Entry 3C6M (X-ray diffraction, 2.45 A resolution); this record covers chains A and B.

== Chain A (and B) ==
Name: Spermine synthase
Source organism: Homo sapiens
Notes: EC 2.5.1.22; chain B of this document is another copy of the same molecule, construct and numbering; everything in this record applies to it too
UniProtKB: P52788 (SPSY_HUMAN); numbering as in UniProt (aligned over 5-366)
Sequence (381 residues; each row starts with the number of its first residue; numbers below 1 keep their minus sign (Met-14 is residue -14)):
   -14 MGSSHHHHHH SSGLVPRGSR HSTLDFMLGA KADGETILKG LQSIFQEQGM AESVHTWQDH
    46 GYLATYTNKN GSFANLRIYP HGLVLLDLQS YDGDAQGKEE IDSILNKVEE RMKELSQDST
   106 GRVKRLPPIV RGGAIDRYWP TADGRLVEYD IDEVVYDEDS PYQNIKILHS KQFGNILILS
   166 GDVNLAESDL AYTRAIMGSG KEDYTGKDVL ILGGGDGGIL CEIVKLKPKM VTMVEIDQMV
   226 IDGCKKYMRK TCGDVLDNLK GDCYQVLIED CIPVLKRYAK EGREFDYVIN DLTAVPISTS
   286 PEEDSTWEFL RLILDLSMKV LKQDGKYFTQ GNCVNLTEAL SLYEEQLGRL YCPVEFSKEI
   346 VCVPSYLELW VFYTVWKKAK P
Not modelled in the structure: -14 to 3, 15-17, 77-86, 102-107, 285-290, 365-366 (chain B: -14 to 3, 15-19, 76-81, 102-106, 286-289, 366)
Sequence notes: expression tag (-14 to 4)
UniProt features mapped onto this chain:
  - active site: Asp276 (Proton acceptor)
  - binding site (S-adenosyl 3-(methylsulfanyl)propylamine): Gln148, Glu220, Asp255, Cys256
  - binding site (spermidine): Tyr177, Asp201, Tyr351, Glu353
  - modified residue: Ser57 (Phosphoserine)
  - natural variant: Gly56 (G56S: In MRXSSR), Phe58 (F58L: In MRXSSR), Gly67 (G67E: In MRXSSR), Val132 (V132G: In MRXSSR), Tyr328 (Y328C: In MRXSSR)
  - mutagenesis: Asp201 (D201A/N: 100,000-fold decrease in catalytic efficiency), Asp276 (D276N: 200,000-fold decrease in catalytic efficiency), Glu353 (E353Q: 800-fold decrease in catalytic efficiency)
Residues lining bound ligands:
  - 5'-deoxy-5'-methylthioadenosine (MTA): Gln148, Leu162, Leu164, Asn169, Gly198, Gly199, Gly200, Asp201, Val219, Glu220, Ile221, Asp222, Val225, Glu254, Asp255, Cys256, Asp276, Leu277, Thr278, Pro281, Ile282
  - spermine (SPM): Trp124, Pro125, Thr126, Ala127, Val132, Tyr134, Asp167, Val168, Asn169, Leu170, Tyr177, Asp201, Asp276, Leu277, Thr278, Ala279, Gln315, Ser350, Tyr351, Glu353, Trp355
Reported in the primary citation:
  - binding site for spermine: Leu170, Tyr177, Asp201, Asp276, Gln315, Tyr351, Glu353
  - catalytic residues: Asp201 (proposed by the authors, not directly observed)
  - mutagenesis - D276N (>200,000-fold): decreased catalytic activity on SPD
  - mutagenesis - E353Q (800-fold): decreased catalytic activity
  - mutagenesis - D201A (>100,000-fold), D201N (>100,000-fold): decreased catalytic activity on dcAdoMet

== How chain A and chain B interact ==
Residue-residue contacts - 114 pairs, chain A then chain B:
  Ser4(A) with Tyr64(B), hydrogen bond (backbone-side chain); Leu68(B)
  His6(A) with His6(B); Asp72(B), salt bridge
  Thr8(A) with Arg116(B)
  Leu9(A) with Arg116(B)
  Asp10(A) with Arg116(B), salt bridge
  Met12(A) with Gly117(B)
  His40(A) with Thr52(B), hydrogen bond
  Trp42(A) with Thr52(B); Asn53(B), hydrogen bond (side chain-backbone); Lys54(B); Gly56(B)
  His45(A) with Lys54(B); Asn55(B), hydrogen bond (side chain-backbone); Gly56(B)
  Leu48(A) with Thr50(B); Thr52(B); Phe58(B), hydrophobic
  Thr50(A) with Leu48(B)
  Thr52(A) with His40(B), hydrogen bond
  Asn53(A) with Trp42(B), hydrogen bond (backbone-side chain)
  Lys54(A) with Trp42(B); His45(B), hydrogen bond (backbone-side chain)
  Asn55(A) with His45(B)
  Gly56(A) with Trp42(B); Arg62(B), hydrogen bond (backbone-side chain)
  Ser57(A) with Trp42(B)
  Phe58(A) with Leu48(B), hydrophobic; Asn60(B); Arg62(B)
  Asn60(A) with Phe58(B); Asn60(B), hydrogen bond
  Arg62(A) with Gly56(B), hydrogen bond (side chain-backbone); Phe58(B)
  Tyr64(A) with Ser4(B), hydrogen bond (side chain-backbone); Gln74(B); Ser75(B)
  Leu68(A) with Ser4(B); Arg116(B)
  Leu70(A) with Gln74(B); Arg116(B)
  Leu71(A) with Arg116(B), hydrogen bond (backbone-side chain)
  Asp72(A) with His6(B), salt bridge; Arg116(B), salt bridge
  Gln74(A) with Tyr64(B), hydrogen bond; Leu70(B)
  Tyr76(A) with His45(B), hydrogen bond; Tyr64(B), hydrophobic; Pro65(B); His66(B)
  Lys109(A) with Asp121(B), salt bridge; Tyr123(B), hydrogen bond (side chain-backbone); Trp124(B)
  Leu111(A) with Tyr123(B), hydrophobic
  Pro112(A) with Pro125(B); Gly129(B); Leu131(B)
  Ile114(A) with Ile114(B), hydrophobic; Leu131(B), hydrophobic
  Arg116(A) with Thr8(B); Leu9(B); Asp10(B), salt bridge; Leu70(B); Leu71(B), hydrogen bond (side chain-backbone); Asp72(B), salt bridge
  Gly117(A) with Asp10(B); Met12(B); Leu68(B)
  Asp121(A) with Lys109(B), salt bridge
  Arg122(A) with Arg130(B)
  Tyr123(A) with Lys109(B), hydrogen bond (backbone-side chain); Leu111(B), hydrophobic
  Trp124(A) with Lys109(B)
  Pro125(A) with Leu111(B), hydrophobic; Pro112(B)
  Gly129(A) with Pro112(B)
  Arg130(A) with Pro112(B); Arg122(B); Glu133(B), hydrogen bond (side chain-backbone); Tyr134(B); Asp135(B); Gln157(B)
  Leu131(A) with Leu111(B), hydrophobic; Pro112(B); Ile114(B), hydrophobic; Leu131(B); Val132(B); Glu133(B), hydrogen bond (backbone-backbone)
  Val132(A) with Leu131(B); Val132(B), hydrophobic
  Glu133(A) with Arg130(B), hydrogen bond (backbone-side chain); Leu131(B), hydrogen bond (side chain-backbone)
  Tyr134(A) with Arg130(B)
  Asp135(A) with Arg130(B); Asn320(B), hydrogen bond
  Asp142(A) with Arg107(B), salt bridge
  Lys151(A) with Arg107(B)
  Lys156(A) with Asn320(B)
  Gln157(A) with Arg130(B); Asn320(B); Glu353(B); Leu354(B), hydrogen bond (side chain-backbone)
  Phe158(A) with Leu354(B), hydrophobic
  Asn320(A) with Asp135(B), hydrogen bond; Lys156(B), hydrogen bond (backbone-side chain); Gln157(B), hydrogen bond (side chain-backbone)
  Cys347(A) with Cys347(B), hydrophobic; Pro349(B), hydrophobic
  Pro349(A) with Cys347(B), hydrophobic
  Leu352(A) with Leu352(B), hydrophobic
  Glu353(A) with Gln157(B)
  Leu354(A) with Gln157(B), hydrogen bond (backbone-side chain); Phe158(B), hydrophobic
Also at the interface, not in a pair above, chain A (61 interface residues in all): Ser75, Asp128, Asn149, Val319, Thr322
Also at the interface, not in a pair above, chain B (60 interface residues in all): Asp44, Ser57, Asp128, Val319

== In short ==
The interface between chain A and chain B involves 61 residues on one side and 60 on the other, with 27
hydrogen bonds and 9 salt bridges. Polar pairs include His6(A)-Asp72(B), Asp10(A)-Arg116(B) and
Asp72(A)-Arg116(B). From the paper: the catalytic residue Asp201(A); D201A and D201N of chain A reduce
catalytic activity on dcAdoMet; 4 substitutions were tested in all.
Both chains are Spermine synthase (Homo sapiens). Entry 3C6M (Crystal structure of human spermine synthase in
complex with spermine and 5-methylthioadenosine) was determined by X-ray diffraction, deposited together with
3C6K.
